8VKI - chains K and A of the 34 polymer chains in the assembly; structure by electron microscopy, 2.96 A resolution.

[Chain K]
Name: 50S Ribosomal Protein L13
Source organism: Mycolicibacterium smegmatis MC2 155
UniProtKB: A0QSP8 (RL13_MYCS2); numbering as in UniProt (aligned over 1-147)
Amino-acid sequence (147 residues; row label = number of the first residue in the row):
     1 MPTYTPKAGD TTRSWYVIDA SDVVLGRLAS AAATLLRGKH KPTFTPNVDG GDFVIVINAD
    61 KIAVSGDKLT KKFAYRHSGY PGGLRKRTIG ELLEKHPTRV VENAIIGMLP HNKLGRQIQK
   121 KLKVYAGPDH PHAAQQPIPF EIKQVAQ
Not modelled in the structure: 1

[Chain A]
Molecule: 23S ribosomal RNA
Source organism: Mycolicibacterium smegmatis MC2 155
Sequence (3120 nucleotides; numbered 1 to 3120; the number before each row is that of its first residue):
     1 UAAGUGUUUA AGGGCGCAUG GUGGAUGCCU UGGCACUGGG AGCCGAUGAA GGACGUAGGA
    61 GGCUGCGAUA AGCCUCGGGG AGCUGUCAAC CGAGCGUUGA UCCGAGGAUG UCCGAAUGGG
   121 GAAACCCGGC ACGAGUGAUG UCGUGUCACC AGGCGCUGAA UAUAUAGGCG UCUGGGGGGA
   181 ACGCGGGGAA GUGAAACAUC UCAGUACCCG UAGGAAGAGA AAACAAAAUG UGAUUCCGUG
   241 AGUAGUGGCG AGCGAAAGCG GAGGAUGGCU AAACCGUAUG CAUGUGAUAC CGGGUAGGGG
   301 UUGUGUGUGC GGGGUUGUGG GACCUAUCUU UCCGGCUCUA CCUGGCUGGA GGGCAGUGAG
   361 AAAAUGUUGU GGUUAGCGGA AAUGGCUUGG GAUGGCCUGC CGUAGACGGU GAGAGCCCGG
   421 UACGUGAAAA CCCGACGUCU GUCUUGAUGG UGUUCCCGAG UAGCAGCGGG CCCGUGGAAU
   481 CUGCUGUGAA UCUGCCGGGA CCACCCGGUA AGCCUGAAUA CUUCCCAGUG ACCGAUAGCG
   541 GAUUAGUACC GUGAGGGAAU GGUGAAAAGU ACCCCGGGAG GGGAGUGAAA GAGUACCUGA
   601 AACCGUGCGC UUACAAUCCG UCAGAGCCCU CGACGUGUCG UGGGGUGAUG GCGUGCCUUU
   661 UGAAGAAUGA GCCUGCGAGU CAGGGACAUG UCGCGAGGUU AACCCGGGUG GGGUAGCCGC
   721 AGCGAAAGCG AGUCUGAAUA GGGCGUAUCC ACACAAGAGU GUGUGGUGUA GUGGUGUGUU
   781 CUGGACCCGA AGCGGAGUGA UCUACCCAUG GCCAGGGUGA AGCGCGGGUA AGACCGCGUG
   841 GAGGCCCGAA CCCACUUAGG UUGAAGACUG AGGGGAUGAG CUGUGGGUAG GGGUGAAAGG
   901 CCAAUCAAAC UCCGUGAUAG CUGGUUCUCC CCGAAAUGCA UUUAGGUGCA GCGUCGCAUG
   961 UUUCUUGCCG GAGGUAGAGC UACUGGAUGG CCGAUGGGCC CCACAGGGUU ACUGACGUCA
  1021 GCCAAACUCC GAAUGCCGGU AAGUCCAAGA GUGCGGCAGU GAGACGGCGG GGGAUAAGCU
  1081 CCGUGCGUCG AGAGGGAAAC AGCCCAGAUC GCCGGCUAAG GCCCCUAAGC GUGUGCUAAG
  1141 UGGAAAAGGA UGUGCAGUCG CGAAGACAAC CAGGAGGUUG GCUUAGAAGC AGCCACCCUU
  1201 GAAAGAGUGC GUAAUAGCUC ACUGGUCAAG UGAUUGUGCG CCGAUAAUGU AGCGGGGCUC
  1261 AAGCACACCG CCGAAGCCGC GGCAGCCAAC GUGUUGGCUG GGUAGGGGAG CGUCCUGCAU
  1321 CCGGUGAAGC CGCCGAGUGA UCGAGUGGUG GAGGGUGUGG GAGUGAGAAU GCAGGCAUGA
  1381 GUAGCGAUUA GGCAAGUGAG AACCUUGCCC GCCGAAAGAC CAAGGGUUCC UGGGCCAGGC
  1441 CAGUCCGCCC AGGGUGAGUC GGGACCUAAG GCGAGGCCGA CAGGCGUAGU CGAUGGACAA
  1501 CGGGUUGAUA UUCCCGUACC CGUGUAUGUG CGUCCAUGAU GAAUCAGCGG UACUAACCAU
  1561 CCAAAACCAC CGUGACCGCA CCUUUCGGGG UGUGGCGUUG GUGGGGCUGC AUGGGACCUU
  1621 CGUUGGUAGU AGUCAAGCGA UGGGGUGACG CAGGAAGGUA GCCGUACCGG UCAGUGGUAA
  1681 UACCGGGGUA AGCCUGUAGG GAGUCAGAUA GGUAAAUCCG UCUGGCAUAU AUCCUGAGAG
  1741 GUGAUGCAUA GCCGAGUGAG GCGAAUUCGG UGAUCCUAUG CUGCCGAGAA AAGCCUCUAG
  1801 CGAGGACAUA CACGGCCCGU ACCCCAAACC AACACAGGUG GUCAGGUAGA GAAUACUAAG
  1861 GCGUACGAGU GAACUAUGGU UAAGGAACUC GGCAAAAUGC CCCCGUAACU UCGGGAGAAG
  1921 GGGGACCCAC AUGGCGUGUA AGCCUUUACG GCCCAAGCGU GAGUGGGUGG CACAAACCAG
  1981 UGAGAAGCGA CUGUUUACUA AAAACACAGG UCCGUGCGAA GUCGCAAGAC GAUGUAUACG
  2041 GACUGACGCC UGCCCGGUGC UGGAAGGUUA AGAGGACCCG UUAACUCCCU UUGGGGGUGA
  2101 AGCGGAGAAU UUAAGCCCCA GUAAACGGCG GUGGUAACUA UAACCAUCCU AAGGUAGCGA
  2161 AAUUCCUUGU CGGGUAAGUU CCGACCUGCA CGAAUGGCGU AACGACUUCU CAACUGUCUC
  2221 AACCAUAGAC UCGGCGAAAU UGCACUACGA GUAAAGAUGC UCGUUACGCG CGGCAGGACG
  2281 AAAAGACCCC GGGACCUUCA CUACAACUUG GUAUUGGUGC UCGAUACGGU UUGUGUAGGA
  2341 UAGGUGGGAG ACUGUGAAGC UCACACGCCA GUGUGGGUGG AGUCGUUGUU GAAAUACCAC
  2401 UCUGAUCGUA UUGGGCCUCU AACCUCGGAC CGUAUAUCCG GUUCAGGGAC AGUGCCUGGU
  2461 GGGUAGUUUA ACUGGGGCGG UUGCCUCCUA AAAUGUAACG GAGGCGCCCA AAGGUUCCCU
  2521 CAACCUGGAC GGCAAUCAGG UGUUGAGUGU AAGUGCACAA GGGAGCUUGA CUGCGAGACG
  2581 GACAUGUCGA GCAGGGACGA AAGUCGGGAC UAGUGAUCCG GCACCUCUGA GUGGAAGGGG
  2641 UGUCGCUCAA CGGAUAAAAG GUACCCCGGG GAUAACAGGC UGAUCUUCCC CAAGAGUCCA
  2701 UAUCGACGGG AUGGUUUGGC ACCUCGAUGU CGGCUCGUCG CAUCCUGGGG CUGGAGCAGG
  2761 UCCCAAGGGU UGGGCUGUUC GCCCAUUAAA GCGGCACGCG AGCUGGGUUU AGAACGUCGU
  2821 GAGACAGUUC GGUCUCUAUC CGCCGCGCGC GUCAGAAGCU UGAGGAAACC UGUCCCUAGU
  2881 ACGAGAGGAC CGGGACGGAC GAACCUCUGG UAUACCAGUU GUCCCACCAG GGGCACGGCU
  2941 GGAUAGCCAC GUUCGGACAG GAUAACCGCU GAAAGCAUCU AAGCGGGAAA CCUCUUCCAA
  3001 GACCAGGCUU CUCACCCUCU AGGAGGGAUA AGGCCCCCCG CAGACCACGG GAUUGAUAGA
  3061 CCAGACCUGG AAGCCUAGUA AUAGGUGCAG GGAACUGGCA CUAACCGGCC GAAAACUUAC
Not modelled in the structure: 1, 1546-1619, 2064-2118, 2136-2144, 2152, 2164-2191

[Interface between chain K and chain A]
Contacting residue pairs (96; chain K residue first):
  Pro2(K) - C1113(A)  base contact
  Thr3(K) - C1113(A)  hydrogen bond to the base
  Pro6(K) - A625(A)  sugar contact
  Lys7(K) - A625(A)  phosphate contact
  Lys7(K) - G626(A)  phosphate contact
  Ala8(K) - G626(A)  phosphate contact
  Trp15(K) - G4(A)  sugar contact
  Asp22(K) - C1260(A)  hydrogen bond to the base
  Val24(K) - C1258(A)  phosphate contact
  Val24(K) - U1259(A)  phosphate contact
  Val24(K) - C1260(A)  base contact
  Leu25(K) - G1257(A)  phosphate contact
  Leu25(K) - C1258(A)  phosphate contact
  Gly26(K) - G1257(A)  sugar contact
  Gly26(K) - C1258(A)  phosphate contact
  Gly26(K) - A1262(A)  hydrogen bond to the base
  Arg27(K) - C1130(A)  hydrogen bond to the base
  Arg27(K) - C1260(A)  hydrogen bond to the sugar
  Ser30(K) - C1123(A)  hydrogen bond to the sugar
  Ser30(K) - C1124(A)  hydrogen bond to the sugar
  Ala33(K) - C1124(A)  sugar contact
  Thr34(K) - C1124(A)  sugar contact
  Lys39(K) - C1125(A)  salt bridge to the phosphate
  Lys39(K) - A1127(A)  salt bridge to the phosphate
  Pro46(K) - G650(A)  sugar contact
  Asn47(K) - A623(A)  base contact
  Asn47(K) - U649(A)  hydrogen bond to the sugar
  Asn47(K) - G650(A)  sugar contact
  Phe53(K) - U5(A)  sugar contact
  Ser65(K) - G1140(A)  base contact
  Ser65(K) - U1259(A)  hydrogen bond to the phosphate
  Gly66(K) - U1259(A)  base contact
  Asp67(K) - G1140(A)  phosphate contact
  Lys68(K) - G1140(A)  hydrogen bond to the base
  Lys68(K) - C1258(A)  salt bridge to the phosphate
  Lys68(K) - U1259(A)  salt bridge to the phosphate
  Lys71(K) - G1140(A)  salt bridge to the phosphate
  Lys72(K) - G1257(A)  salt bridge to the phosphate
  Tyr75(K) - U1250(A)  sugar contact
  Arg76(K) - G2864(A)  hydrogen bond to the phosphate
  Arg76(K) - G2865(A)  salt bridge to the phosphate
  His77(K) - G1249(A)  stacking on the base
  Ser78(K) - G2865(A)  phosphate contact
  Ser78(K) - A2866(A)  hydrogen bond to the phosphate
  Tyr80(K) - A2866(A)  sugar contact
  Pro81(K) - U2738(A)  phosphate contact
  Pro81(K) - C2739(A)  phosphate contact
  Gly82(K) - G1249(A)  hydrogen bond to the phosphate
  Gly82(K) - C2739(A)  phosphate contact
  Leu84(K) - G1249(A)  sugar contact
  Leu84(K) - U1250(A)  base contact
  Arg85(K) - G2865(A)  phosphate contact
  Arg85(K) - A2866(A)  salt bridge to the phosphate
  Arg85(K) - C2992(A)  salt bridge to the phosphate
  Arg85(K) - U2993(A)  salt bridge to the phosphate
  Arg87(K) - G2864(A)  salt bridge to the phosphate
  His96(K) - A2863(A)  sugar contact
  His96(K) - G2864(A)  salt bridge to the phosphate
  Arg99(K) - A2863(A)  hydrogen bond to the phosphate
  Arg99(K) - G2864(A)  salt bridge to the phosphate
  Glu102(K) - C3004(A)  hydrogen bond to the base
  Ala104(K) - G1256(A)  hydrogen bond to the sugar
  Ala104(K) - G1257(A)  phosphate contact
  Gly107(K) - G1255(A)  base contact
  Gly107(K) - G1256(A)  sugar contact
  Met108(K) - C1124(A)  hydrogen bond to the sugar
  Met108(K) - C1125(A)  sugar contact
  Met108(K) - G1256(A)  hydrogen bond to the base
  Met108(K) - G1257(A)  sugar contact
  Pro110(K) - C1125(A)  sugar contact
  His111(K) - G2263(A)  phosphate contact
  His111(K) - U2264(A)  salt bridge to the phosphate
  Asn112(K) - G650(A)  phosphate contact
  Asn112(K) - G651(A)  phosphate contact
  Lys113(K) - A615(A)  phosphate contact
  Lys113(K) - A616(A)  phosphate contact
  Lys113(K) - U649(A)  salt bridge to the phosphate
  Lys113(K) - G650(A)  hydrogen bond to the phosphate
  Leu114(K) - U649(A)  sugar contact
  Leu114(K) - G650(A)  hydrogen bond to the phosphate
  Arg116(K) - A615(A)  salt bridge to the phosphate
  Arg116(K) - A616(A)  salt bridge to the phosphate
  Arg116(K) - A2266(A)  base contact
  Lys120(K) - C3004(A)  salt bridge to the phosphate
  His132(K) - A3(A)  hydrogen bond to the phosphate
  His132(K) - G4(A)  salt bridge to the phosphate
  Ala134(K) - U3118(A)  hydrogen bond to the sugar
  Gln135(K) - A3(A)  hydrogen bond to the base
  Gln136(K) - U3118(A)  hydrogen bond to the sugar
  Gln136(K) - A3119(A)  sugar contact
  Ile142(K) - C1130(A)  base contact
  Lys143(K) - C1130(A)  hydrogen bond to the base
  Gln144(K) - C1130(A)  base contact
  Gln144(K) - G1131(A)  hydrogen bond to the phosphate
  Gln147(K) - G1129(A)  hydrogen bond to the sugar
  Gln147(K) - G1131(A)  sugar contact
Also at the interface, not in a pair above, chain K (66 interface residues in all): Thr5, Arg37, Ala63, Val64, Gly83, Lys95, Asn103, Leu109, Gln117, Lys123, Pro131
Also at the interface, not in a pair above, chain A (51 interface residues in all): A2, C614, G624, U1126, G1270, U2265, C2844, C3003

[Summary]
66 residues of chain K and 51 residues of chain A are in contact; the contacts include 27 hydrogen bonds, 19
salt bridges and 1 aromatic stacking contact. Polar pairs include Thr3(K)-C1113(A), Asp22(K)-C1260(A) and
Gly26(K)-A1262(A).
Here chain K is 50S Ribosomal Protein L13 and chain A is 23S ribosomal RNA, both from Mycolicibacterium
smegmatis MC2 155. Entry 8VKI (Structure of Mycobacterium smegmatis 50S ribosomal subunit bound to
HflX:50S-HflX-C) was determined by electron microscopy together with 8VIO, 8VK0, 8VK7, 8VKW, 8VPK, 8VR4, 8VR8
and 8VRL from the same study.
